PDB entry 5BMN | X-ray diffraction, 1.27 A resolution | chain A

== Chain A ==
Protein: Phosphoglucomutase
Source organism: Xanthomonas axonopodis pv. citri (strain 306)
Notes: EC 5.4.2.2
UniProt: Q8PGN7 (Q8PGN7_XANAC); residues 23-470 here correspond to UniProt positions 3-450 (UniProt number = residue number - 20)
Amino-acid sequence (468 residues; each row starts with the number of its first residue):
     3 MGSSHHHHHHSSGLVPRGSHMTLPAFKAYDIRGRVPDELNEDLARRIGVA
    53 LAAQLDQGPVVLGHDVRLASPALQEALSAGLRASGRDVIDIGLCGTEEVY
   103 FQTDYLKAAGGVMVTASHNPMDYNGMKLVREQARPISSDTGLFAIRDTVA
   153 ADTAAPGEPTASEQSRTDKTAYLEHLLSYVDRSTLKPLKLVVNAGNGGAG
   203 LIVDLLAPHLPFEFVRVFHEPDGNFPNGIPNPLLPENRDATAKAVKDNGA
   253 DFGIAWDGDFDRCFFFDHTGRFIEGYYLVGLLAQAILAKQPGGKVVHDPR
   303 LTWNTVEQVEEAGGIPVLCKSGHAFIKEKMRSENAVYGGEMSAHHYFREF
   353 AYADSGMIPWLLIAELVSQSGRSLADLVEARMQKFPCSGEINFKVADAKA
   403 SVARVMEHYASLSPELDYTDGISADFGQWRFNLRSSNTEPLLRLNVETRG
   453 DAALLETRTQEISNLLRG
Unresolved in the structure: 3-22
Differences from the reference sequence: initiating methionine (3); expression tag (4-22)
Modified positions: Ser119 (phosphoserine; SEP)
Metal / ion sites: Mg2+: Ser119, Asp259, Asp261, Asp263

== Summary ==
The Mg2+ site is built by Ser119, Asp259, Asp261 and Asp263.
Chain A is Phosphoglucomutase (Xanthomonas axonopodis pv. citri (strain 306)); the structure, Crystal
Structure of APO form of Phosphoglucomutase from Xanthomonas citri, was determined by X-ray diffraction,
deposited together with 5KL0 and 5BMP.
